Entry 2WT4 (X-ray diffraction, 1.80 A resolution); this record covers chain A.

== Chain A ==
Name: L-asparaginase
Source organism: Helicobacter pylori
Notes: EC 3.5.1.1
Reference sequence: Q9ZLB9 (ASPG_HELPJ); numbering as in UniProt (aligned over 1-332)
Chain sequence (332 residues; row label = number of the first residue in the row):
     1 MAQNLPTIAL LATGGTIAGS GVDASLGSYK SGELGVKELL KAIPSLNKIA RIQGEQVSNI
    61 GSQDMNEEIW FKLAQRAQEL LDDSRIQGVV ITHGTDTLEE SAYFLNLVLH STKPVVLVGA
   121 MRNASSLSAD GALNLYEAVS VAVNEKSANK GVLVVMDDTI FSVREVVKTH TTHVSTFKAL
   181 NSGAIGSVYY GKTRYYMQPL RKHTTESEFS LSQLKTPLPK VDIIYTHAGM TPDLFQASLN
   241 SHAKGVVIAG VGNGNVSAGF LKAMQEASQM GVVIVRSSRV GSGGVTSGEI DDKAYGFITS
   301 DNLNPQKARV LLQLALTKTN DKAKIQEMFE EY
Not modelled in the structure: 1-4, 22-34
Differences from the reference sequence: conflict Glu137 (Tyr in Q9ZLB9), Ser162 (Arg in Q9ZLB9), Val174 (Ile in Q9ZLB9)
UniProt features mapped onto this chain:
  - active site: Thr16 (O-isoaspartyl threonine intermediate)
  - binding site (substrate): Ser62, Thr95, Asp96
Small-molecule neighbours: aspartic acid (ASP): Gly15, Thr16, Gly61, Ser62, Gln63, Gly94, Thr95, Asp96, Ala120, Met121, Lys168, Asn255, Glu289

== Overview ==
Chain A binds aspartic acid. UniProt lists active-site residue Thr16 and 3 substrate-binding residues.
Chain A is L-asparaginase (Helicobacter pylori); the structure, Room temperature crystal structure of
Helicobacter pylori L- asparaginase at 1.8 A resolution, was determined by X-ray diffraction together with
2WLT from the same study.
